Entry 8BD5 (electron microscopy, 3.30 A resolution); this record covers chains F and Q of the 13 polymer chains in the assembly.

[Chain F]
Molecule: TnsC
From: Scytonema hofmannii
Reference sequence: A0A8J0PCL3 (A0A8J0PCL3_9CYAN); residue numbers follow UniProt; this construct covers 1-276
Chain sequence (276 residues; row label = number of the first residue in the row):
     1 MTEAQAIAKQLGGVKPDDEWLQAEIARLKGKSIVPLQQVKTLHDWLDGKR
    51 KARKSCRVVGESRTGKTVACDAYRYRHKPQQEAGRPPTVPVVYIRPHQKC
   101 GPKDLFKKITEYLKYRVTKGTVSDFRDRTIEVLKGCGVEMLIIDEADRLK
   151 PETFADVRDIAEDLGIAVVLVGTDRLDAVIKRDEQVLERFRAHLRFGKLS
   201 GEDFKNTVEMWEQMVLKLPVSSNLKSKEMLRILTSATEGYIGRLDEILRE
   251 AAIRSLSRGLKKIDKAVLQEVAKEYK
Not modelled in the structure: 1-16
Small-molecule neighbours:
  - ATP (adenosine-5'-triphosphate), molecule 1: Lys31, Ser32, Ile33, Val34, Val39, Glu61, Ser62, Arg63, Thr64, Gly65, Lys66, Thr67, Val68, Glu145, Thr173, Trp211, Ile241, Gly242, Asp245, Glu246, Arg249
  - ATP, molecule 2: Glu162, Gln185, Arg189
From the paper describing this entry:
  - binding site for DNA non-target strand: Lys103, Thr121, Lys150

[Chain Q]
Molecule: TniQ (Homology model)
From: Scytonema hofmannii
Reference sequence: A0A8J0PCL5 (A0A8J0PCL5_9CYAN); residue numbers follow UniProt; this construct covers 1-167
Chain sequence (167 residues; numbered 1 to 167; the number before each row is that of its first residue):
     1 MIEAPDVKPWLFLIKPYEGESLSHFLGRFRRANHLSASGLGTLAGIGAIV
    51 ARWERFHFNPRPSQQELEAIASVVEVDAQRLAQMLPPAGVGMQHEPIRLC
   101 GACYAESPCHRIEWQYKSVWKCDRHQLKILAKCPNCQAPFKMPALWEDGC
   151 CHRCRMPFAEMAKLQKV
Not modelled in the structure: 1-6
Bound ions: Zn2+ site 1: Cys100, Cys103, Cys122, His125; Zn2+ site 2: Cys133, Cys136, Cys151, Cys154
From the paper describing this entry:
  - binding site for sgRNA: His57, Gln93, Arg98, Trp120, Lys128, Lys132, Gln137
  - binding site for DNA target strand: Ser36, Ser38, His57, Asn59
  - contacts within the chain: His57-His94 (hydrogen bond)

[How chain F and chain Q interact]
Contacting residue pairs (30):
  Gln81(F) - Val7(Q)
  Gln81(F) - Lys8(Q)  hydrogen bond (side chain-backbone)
  Pro86(F) - Trp10(Q)  hydrophobic
  Pro87(F) - Val7(Q)  hydrophobic
  Pro87(F) - Trp10(Q)
  Leu113(F) - Trp10(Q)  hydrogen bond (backbone-side chain)
  Lys114(F) - Val7(Q)  hydrogen bond (side chain-backbone)
  Lys114(F) - Pro9(Q)
  Lys114(F) - Trp10(Q)  hydrogen bond (backbone-backbone)
  Tyr115(F) - Trp10(Q)
  Tyr115(F) - Leu11(Q)  hydrophobic
  Tyr115(F) - Phe12(Q)
  Tyr115(F) - Asn33(Q)  hydrogen bond
  Arg116(F) - Pro9(Q)  hydrogen bond (side chain-backbone)
  Arg116(F) - Trp10(Q)  hydrogen bond (backbone-backbone)
  Arg116(F) - Leu11(Q)
  Arg116(F) - Leu43(Q)
  Arg116(F) - Ser72(Q)
  Arg116(F) - Val73(Q)
  Arg116(F) - Glu75(Q)  salt bridge
  Val117(F) - Leu11(Q)  hydrophobic
  Asp124(F) - His34(Q)
  Asp127(F) - His34(Q)
  Arg128(F) - Asn33(Q)
  Arg128(F) - His34(Q)  hydrogen bond (side chain-backbone)
  Glu131(F) - Phe12(Q)
  Glu131(F) - Ala32(Q)
  Glu131(F) - His34(Q)  salt bridge
  Val132(F) - Phe12(Q)  hydrophobic
  Cys136(F) - Trp10(Q)  hydrophobic
Interface residues without a listed pair, chain F (16 interface residues in all): Gly84, Gly135
Interface residues without a listed pair, chain Q (16 interface residues in all): Leu13, Arg31, Leu35
From the paper, about this interface:
  - residue pairs: Pro86(F)-Trp10(Q) (hydrophobic contact), Tyr115(F)-Trp10(Q) (hydrophobic contact)

[In short]
Chain F and chain Q each contribute 16 residues to their interface; the contacts include 8 hydrogen bonds and
2 salt bridges. Polar pairs include Arg116(F)-Glu75(Q), Glu131(F)-His34(Q) and Gln81(F)-Lys8(Q). The authors
report hydrophobic contacts between Pro86(F) and Trp10(Q) and Tyr115(F) and Trp10(Q). The paper reports a
binding site for sgRNA at His57(Q), Gln93(Q) and Arg98(Q) among others; a binding site for DNA target strand
at Ser36(Q), Ser38(Q) and His57(Q) among others.
Chain F is TnsC and chain Q is TniQ (Homology model), both from Scytonema hofmannii; the structure,
Cas12k-sgRNA-dsDNA-S15-TniQ-TnsC transposon recruitment complex, was determined by electron microscopy
together with 8BD4 and 8BD6 from the same study.
